Entry 6KI8 (X-ray diffraction, 1.79 A resolution); this record covers chains A and B of the 3 polymer chains in the assembly.

== Chain A (and B) ==
Name: Inorganic pyrophosphatase
From: Acinetobacter baumannii
Notes: EC 3.6.1.1; chain B of this document is another copy of the same molecule, construct and numbering; everything in this record applies to it too
UniProtKB: N9S5K0 (N9S5K0_9GAMM); residues 0-173 here correspond to UniProt positions 1-174 (UniProt number = residue number + 1)
Sequence (177 residues; row label = number of the first residue in the row; numbers below 1 keep their minus sign (Gly-3 is residue -3)):
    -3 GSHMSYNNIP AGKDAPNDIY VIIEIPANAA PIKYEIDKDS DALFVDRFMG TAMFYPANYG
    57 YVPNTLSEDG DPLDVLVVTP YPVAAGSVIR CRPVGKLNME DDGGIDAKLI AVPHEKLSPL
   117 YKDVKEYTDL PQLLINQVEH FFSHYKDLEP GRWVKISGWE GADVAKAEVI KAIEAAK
Not modelled in the structure: -3 to 0
Construct notes: expression tag (-3 to -1); engineered mutation Ser139 (Ala140 in N9S5K0), Arg148 (Lys149 in N9S5K0)
Bound ions: Mg2+ site 1: Asp70 (together with diphosphate); Mg2+ site 2: Asp97, Asp102 (together with diphosphate)
Residues lining bound ligands: diphosphate (DPO): Lys29, Glu31, Asp42, Arg43, Tyr51, Tyr55, Asp97, Asp102, Lys104, Tyr141, Lys142, Arg148
From the paper describing this entry:
  - binding site for diphosphate: Lys29, Lys142
  - mutagenesis - K148R: unchanged binding to diphosphate
  - mutagenesis - K29R, K142R: abolished catalytic activity
  - mutagenesis - P146G: decreased catalytic activity on monovalent cations
  - post-translational modification sites: Lys29
  - catalytic residues: Lys29

== Interface between chain A and chain B ==
Residue-residue contacts (26):
  Pro27(A) - Tyr77(B)  hydrophobic
  Ile28(A) - Tyr77(B)  hydrophobic
  Ile28(A) - Pro78(B)
  Tyr30(A) - Val79(B)
  Tyr30(A) - Ala80(B)  hydrogen bond (side chain-backbone)
  Tyr30(A) - Ser83(B)
  Asp35(A) - Asn4(B)
  Ser36(A) - Ser1(B)
  Ser36(A) - Ile5(B)
  Ala38(A) - Tyr2(B)  hydrophobic
  Ala38(A) - Val84(B)  hydrophobic
  Leu39(A) - Ser83(B)
  Leu39(A) - Val84(B)  hydrogen bond (backbone-backbone)
  Phe40(A) - Ile5(B)  hydrophobic
  Phe40(A) - Tyr16(B)  hydrophobic
  Phe40(A) - Val84(B)
  Val41(A) - Val84(B)  hydrogen bond (backbone-backbone)
  Val41(A) - Leu113(B)
  Asp42(A) - Leu113(B)
  Arg43(A) - Lys112(B)
  Arg43(A) - Leu113(B)
  Phe44(A) - Thr75(B)
  Phe44(A) - Pro76(B)  hydrophobic
  Phe44(A) - Tyr77(B)
  Phe44(A) - Val79(B)  hydrophobic
  Phe44(A) - Leu113(B)  hydrogen bond (backbone-backbone)
Other interface residues (no listed pair), chain A (13 interface residues in all): Ala26
Other interface residues (no listed pair), chain B (19 interface residues in all): Gly82, Ile85, Pro109, Ser114

== In short ==
The interface between chain A and chain B involves 13 residues on one side and 19 on the other; the contacts
include 4 hydrogen bonds. Polar contacts include Tyr30(A)-Ala80(B), Leu39(A)-Val84(B) and Val41(A)-Val84(B).
The paper reports the catalytic residue Lys29(A); K29R and K142R of chain A abolish catalytic activity; 4
substitutions were tested in all.
Both chains are Inorganic pyrophosphatase (Acinetobacter baumannii). Entry 6KI8 (Pyrophosphatase mutant K149R
from Acinetobacter baumannii) was determined by X-ray diffraction together with 6K21, 6K27 and 6KI7 from the
same study.
